Entry 7W68 (electron microscopy, 4.40 A resolution (low resolution: residue-level contacts below are approximate; hydrogen-bond / salt-bridge calls are withheld)); this record covers chains A and E of the 6 polymer chains in the assembly.

[Chain A]
Name: DNA replication licensing factor MCM2
Organism: Homo sapiens
Reference sequence: P49736 (MCM2_HUMAN); residues -189 to 714 here correspond to UniProt positions 1-904 (UniProt number = residue number + 190)
Amino-acid sequence (904 residues; numbered -189 to 714; the number before each row is that of its first residue; numbers below 1 keep their minus sign (Met-189 is residue -189)):
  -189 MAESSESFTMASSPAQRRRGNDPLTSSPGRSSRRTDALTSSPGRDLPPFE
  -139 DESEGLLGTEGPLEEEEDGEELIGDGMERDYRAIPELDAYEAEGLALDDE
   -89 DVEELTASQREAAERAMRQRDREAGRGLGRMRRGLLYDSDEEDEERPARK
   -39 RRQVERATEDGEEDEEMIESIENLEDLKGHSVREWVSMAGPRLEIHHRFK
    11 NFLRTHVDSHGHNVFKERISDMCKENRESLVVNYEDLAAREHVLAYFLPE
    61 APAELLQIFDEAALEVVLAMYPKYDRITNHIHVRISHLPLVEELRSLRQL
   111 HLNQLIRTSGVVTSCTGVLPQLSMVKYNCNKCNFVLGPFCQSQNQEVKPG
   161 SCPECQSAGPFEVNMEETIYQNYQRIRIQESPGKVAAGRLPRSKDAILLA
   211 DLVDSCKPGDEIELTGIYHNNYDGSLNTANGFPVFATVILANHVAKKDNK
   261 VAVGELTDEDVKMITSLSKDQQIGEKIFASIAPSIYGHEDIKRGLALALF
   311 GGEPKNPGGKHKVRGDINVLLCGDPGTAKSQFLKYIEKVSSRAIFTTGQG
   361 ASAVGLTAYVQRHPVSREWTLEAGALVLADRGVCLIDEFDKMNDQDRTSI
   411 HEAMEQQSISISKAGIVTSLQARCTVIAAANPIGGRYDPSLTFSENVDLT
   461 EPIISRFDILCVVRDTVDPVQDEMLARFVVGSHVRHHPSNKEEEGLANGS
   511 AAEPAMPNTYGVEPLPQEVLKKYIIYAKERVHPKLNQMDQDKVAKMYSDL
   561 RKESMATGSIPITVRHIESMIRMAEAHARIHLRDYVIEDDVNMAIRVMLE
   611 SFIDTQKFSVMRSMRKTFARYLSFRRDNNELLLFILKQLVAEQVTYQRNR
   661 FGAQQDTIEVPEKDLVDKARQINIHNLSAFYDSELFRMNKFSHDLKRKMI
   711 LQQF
Disordered / not traced: -189 to 0, 15-20, 131-177, 258-268, 313-320, 501-526, 631-670, 699-714
Cystine bridges: Cys394-Cys434

[Chain E]
Name: DNA replication licensing factor MCM6
Organism: Homo sapiens
Notes: EC 3.6.4.12
Reference sequence: Q14566 (MCM6_HUMAN); residues -16 to 804 here correspond to UniProt positions 1-821 (UniProt number = residue number + 17)
Amino-acid sequence (821 residues; row label = number of the first residue in the row; numbers below 1 keep their minus sign (Met-16 is residue -16)):
   -16 MDLAAAAEPGAGSQHLEVRDEVAEKCQKLFLDFLEEFQSSDGEIKYLQLA
    34 EELIRPERNTLVVSFVDLEQFNQQLSTTIQEEFYRVYPYLCRALKTFVKD
    84 RKEIPLAKDFYVAFQDLPTRHKIRELTSSRIGLLTRISGQVVRTHPVHPE
   134 LVSGTFLCLDCQTVIRDVEQQFKYTQPNICRNPVCANRRRFLLDTNKSRF
   184 VDFQKVRIQETQAELPRGSIPRSLEVILRAEAVESAQAGDKCDFTGTLIV
   234 VPDVSKLSTPGARAETNSRVSGVDGYETEGIRGLRALGVRDLSYRLVFLA
   284 CCVAPTNPRFGGKELRDEEQTAESIKNQMTVKEWEKVFEMSQDKNLYHNL
   334 CTSLFPTIHGNDEVKRGVLLMLFGGVPKTTGEGTSLRGDINVCIVGDPST
   384 AKSQFLKHVEEFSPRAVYTSGKASSAAGLTAAVVRDEESHEFVIEAGALM
   434 LADNGVCCIDEFDKMDVRDQVAIHEAMEQQTISITKAGVKATLNARTSIL
   484 AAANPISGHYDRSKSLKQNINLSAPIMSRFDLFFILVDECNEVTDYAIAR
   534 RIVDLHSRIEESIDRVYSLDDIRRYLLFARQFKPKISKESEDFIVEQYKH
   584 LRQRDGSGVTKSSWRITVRQLESMIRLSEAMARMHCCDEVQPKHVKEAFR
   634 LLNKSIIRVETPDVNLDQEEEIQMEVDEGAGGINGHADSPAPVNGINGYN
   684 EDINQESAPKASLRLGFSEYCRISNLIVLHLRKVEEEEDESALKRSELVN
   734 WYLKEIESEIDSEEELINKKRIIEKVIHRLTHYDHVLIELTQAGLKGSTE
   784 GSESYEEDPYLVVNPNYLLED
Disordered / not traced: -16 to 0, 228-254, 286-309, 643-700, 771-804

[How chain A and chain E interact]
Pairs across the interface (67):
  Arg108(A) - Pro39(E)
  Arg108(A) - Glu40(E)
  Gln109(A) - Lys91(E)
  Leu110(A) - Glu40(E)
  Leu110(A) - Lys91(E)
  Asn113(A) - Asn179(E)
  Arg187(A) - Ala470(E)
  Arg187(A) - Gly471(E)
  Leu200(A) - Lys473(E)
  Leu200(A) - Ala474(E)
  His229(A) - Asn179(E)
  Asn230(A) - Thr178(E)
  Asn230(A) - Ser181(E)
  Asn230(A) - Phe183(E)
  Asn231(A) - Thr178(E)
  Tyr232(A) - His131(E)
  Ser235(A) - Glu133(E)
  Ser235(A) - Phe183(E)
  Leu236(A) - Tyr157(E)
  Val244(A) - Val130(E)
  Val244(A) - Asp185(E)
  Val244(A) - Val216(E)
  Phe245(A) - Asp185(E)
  Ala246(A) - Pro132(E)
  Pro335(A) - Arg512(E)
  Gly336(A) - Arg512(E)
  Gly336(A) - Arg602(E)
  Gln341(A) - Glu461(E)
  Lys348(A) - Gly364(E)
  Lys348(A) - Glu365(E)
  Lys348(A) - Gly366(E)
  Ala363(A) - Lys473(E)
  Tyr369(A) - Ala470(E)
  His373(A) - Ala470(E)
  His373(A) - Gly471(E)
  Pro374(A) - Glu420(E)
  Val375(A) - Glu420(E)
  Lys401(A) - Pro508(E)
  Asp448(A) - Trp597(E)
  Val477(A) - Gly589(E)
  Asp482(A) - Arg585(E)
  Glu483(A) - Val578(E)
  Ala486(A) - Val578(E)
  Ala486(A) - Leu604(E)
  Arg487(A) - Glu574(E)
  Arg487(A) - Val578(E)
  Val489(A) - Val601(E)
  Val489(A) - Ile608(E)
  Val490(A) - Glu574(E)
  His493(A) - Leu369(E)
  His493(A) - Ile608(E)
  Val494(A) - Glu574(E)
  Arg495(A) - Thr363(E)
  His496(A) - Pro360(E)
  His496(A) - Lys361(E)
  His496(A) - Thr363(E)
  His496(A) - Gly364(E)
  His496(A) - Leu369(E)
  His497(A) - Lys361(E)
  His497(A) - Lys568(E)
  His497(A) - Ile569(E)
  Pro498(A) - Lys361(E)
  Pro498(A) - Lys566(E)
  Pro498(A) - Pro567(E)
  Pro498(A) - Lys568(E)
  Ser499(A) - Lys361(E)
  Gln527(A) - Glu365(E)
Also at the interface, not in a pair above, chain A (53 interface residues in all): Glu64, His111, Leu112, Arg202, Lys344, Gln359, Gly360, Ser362, Thr476, Gly491, Ser492, Lys617
Also at the interface, not in a pair above, chain E (53 interface residues in all): Asn42, Glu152, Glu217, Val454, Gln462, Thr468, Ile577, Tyr581, Lys582, Glu605, Glu742

[Summary]
Chain A and chain E each contribute 53 residues to their interface.
Here chain A is DNA replication licensing factor MCM2 and chain E is DNA replication licensing factor MCM6,
both from Homo sapiens. Entry 7W68 (human single hexameric Mcm2-7 complex) was determined by electron
microscopy.
